PDB entry 5CCG | X-ray diffraction, 3.50 A resolution | chains B and F of the 6 polymer chains in the assembly

== Chain B ==
Protein: Syntaxin-1A
Organism: Rattus norvegicus
UniProtKB: P32851 (STX1A_RAT); residue numbers follow UniProt; this construct covers 191-256
Amino-acid sequence (67 residues; row label = number of the first residue in the row):
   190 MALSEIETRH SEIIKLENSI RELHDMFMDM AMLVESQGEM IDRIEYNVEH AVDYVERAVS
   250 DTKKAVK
Unresolved in the structure: 190
Differences from the reference sequence: initiating methionine (190)
UniProt features mapped onto this chain:
  - site: Lys-253, Ala-254 (Microbial infection: Cleavage)
  - cross-link (Glycyl lysine isopeptide (Lys-Gly)): Lys-252 (interchain with G-Cter in SUMO), Lys-253 (interchain with G-Cter in SUMO), Lys-256 (interchain with G-Cter in SUMO)

== Chain F ==
Protein: Synaptotagmin-1
Organism: Rattus norvegicus
UniProtKB: P21707 (SYT1_RAT); residues 141-421 here = UniProt positions 141-421
Amino-acid sequence (281 residues; row label = number of the first residue in the row):
   141 KLGKLQYSLD YDFQNNQLLV GIIQAAELPA LDMGGTSDPY VKVFLLPDKK KKFETKVHRK
   201 TLNPVFNEQF TFKVPYSELG GKTLVMAVYD FDRFSKHDII GEFKVPMNTV DFGHVTEEWR
   261 DLQSAEKEEQ EKLGDICFSL RYVPTAGKLT VVILEAKNLK KMDVGGLSDP YVKIHLMQNG
   321 KRLKKKKTTI KKNTLNPYYN ESFSFEVPFE QIQKVQVVVT VLDYDKIGKN DAIGKVFVGY
   381 NSTGAELRHW SDMLANPRRP IAQWHTLQVE EEVDAMLAVK K
Unresolved in the structure: 271-272, 304-305, 420-421
Metal / ion sites: Ca2+ site 1: Asp-172, Asp-178, Asp-230, Phe-231; Ca2+ site 2: Asp-172, Asp-230, Asp-232; Ca2+ site 3: Asp-309, Tyr-364
UniProt features mapped onto this chain:
  - binding site (Ca(2+)): Leu-171, Asp-172, Asp-178, Asp-230, Phe-231, Asp-232, Ser-235, Lys-236, Asp-238, Asp-303, Asp-309, Asp-363, Asp-365, Asp-371
  - modified residue: Tyr-229 (Phosphotyrosine), Ser-264 (Phosphoserine), Ser-342 (Phosphoserine), Ser-344 (Phosphoserine)
  - mutagenesis: Arg-233 (R233Q: Impaired Ca(2+)-affinity), Met-302 (M302K: Fails to localize at nerve terminals), Asp-303 (D303G: Fails to relocalize to nerve terminals after stimulation of neurotransmitter release), Asp-365 (D365E: Fails to relocalize to nerve terminals after stimulation of neurotransmitter release), Ile-367 (I367T: Slows synaptic vesicle fusion kinetics and exocytosis. Impairs the kinetics of synaptic vesicle endocytosis), Asn-370 (N370K: Slows synaptic vesicle fusion kinetics and exocytosis)
From the paper describing this entry:
  - mutagenesis - R281A/R398A/R399A: decreased signaling
  - mutagenesis - R281A/R398A/R399A, R281A/E295A/Y338W/R398A/R399A: decreased binding to Syntaxin-1A (chain B)

== Chain B / chain F interface ==
Residue-residue contacts - 9 pairs, chain B then chain F:
  Met-217(B) / Phe-349(F)  hydrophobic
  Met-221(B) / Thr-285(F)
  Met-221(B) / Ala-286(F)
  Met-221(B) / Phe-349(F)  hydrophobic
  Glu-224(B) / Thr-285(F)  hydrogen bond
  Glu-224(B) / Ala-286(F)
  Glu-224(B) / Arg-398(F)  salt bridge
  Glu-228(B) / Arg-281(F)  salt bridge
  Glu-228(B) / Lys-288(F)  salt bridge
Also at the interface, not in a pair above, chain B (5 interface residues in all): Ser-225
Also at the interface, not in a pair above, chain F (7 interface residues in all): Val-283
From the paper, about this interface:
  - interface residues, chain B: Glu-224(B), Glu-228(B)
  - interface residues, chain F: Arg-281(F), Lys-288(F), Arg-398(F)
  - hot spots on chain F (mutagenesis) - R398Q/R399Q: unchanged binding to Syntaxin-1A (chain B)

== Overview ==
Chain B and chain F form an interface of 5 and 7 residues respectively; the contacts include 1 hydrogen bond
and 3 salt bridges. Among the polar pairs are Glu-224(B)/Arg-398(F), Glu-228(B)/Arg-281(F) and
Glu-228(B)/Lys-288(F). The paper reports that R281A/R398A/R399A and R281A/E295A/Y338W/R398A/R399A of chain F
reduce binding to Syntaxin-1A (chain B); interface residues Glu-224(B), Glu-228(B) and Arg-281(F) among
others.
Here chain B is Syntaxin-1A and chain F is Synaptotagmin-1, both from Rattus norvegicus. Entry 5CCG (Structure
of the Ca2+-bound synaptotagmin-1 SNARE complex (long unit cell form)) was determined by X-ray diffraction,
deposited together with 5CCH, 5CCI and 5CCJ.
